Entry 7MY7 (X-ray diffraction, 2.36 A resolution); this record covers chains AAA and BBB.

# Chain AAA (and BBB)
Molecule: Farnesyl-diphosphate synthase
Source organism: Synechococcus elongatus (strain PCC 7942 / FACHB-805)
Notes: EC 2.5.1.10; chain BBB of this document is another copy of the same molecule, construct and numbering; everything in this record applies to it too
UniProtKB: Q31Q61 (Q31Q61_SYNE7); residue numbers follow UniProt; this construct covers 1-301
Amino-acid sequence (322 residues; each row starts with the number of its first residue; numbers below 1 keep their minus sign (Met-20 is residue -20)):
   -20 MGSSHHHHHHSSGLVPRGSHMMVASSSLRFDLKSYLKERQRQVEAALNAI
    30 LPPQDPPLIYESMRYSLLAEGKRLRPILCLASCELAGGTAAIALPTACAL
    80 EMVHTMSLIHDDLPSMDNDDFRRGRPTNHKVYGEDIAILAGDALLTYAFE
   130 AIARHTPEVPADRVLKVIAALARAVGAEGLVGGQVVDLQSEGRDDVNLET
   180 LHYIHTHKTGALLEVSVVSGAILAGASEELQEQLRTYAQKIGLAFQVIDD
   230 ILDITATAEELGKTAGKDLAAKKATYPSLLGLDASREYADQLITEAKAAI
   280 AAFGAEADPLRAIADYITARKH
Unresolved in the structure: -20 to 8, 235-250, 300-301 (chain BBB: -20 to 8, 236-250, 299-301)
Differences from the reference sequence: expression tag (-20 to 0)
Reported in the primary citation:
  - specificity-determining residues: Met85, Ser86 (citing earlier work)

# How chain AAA and chain BBB interact
Residue-residue contacts (76; chain AAA residue first):
  Pro35(AAA) - Ala156(BBB)
  Pro35(AAA) - Gly161(BBB)
  Pro35(AAA) - Val165(BBB)  hydrophobic
  Pro35(AAA) - Tyr182(BBB)
  Leu37(AAA) - Gln168(BBB)
  Ile38(AAA) - Ala156(BBB)  hydrophobic
  Ile38(AAA) - Val160(BBB)  hydrophobic
  Ile38(AAA) - Val164(BBB)  hydrophobic
  Tyr39(AAA) - Ala156(BBB)
  Tyr39(AAA) - Glu157(BBB)
  Met85(AAA) - Asp121(BBB)
  His89(AAA) - Ile117(BBB)
  His89(AAA) - Asp121(BBB)  salt bridge
  Ser94(AAA) - Glu113(BBB)
  Ser94(AAA) - Asp114(BBB)
  Ser94(AAA) - Ile117(BBB)
  Met95(AAA) - Asp114(BBB)
  Met95(AAA) - Leu118(BBB)  hydrophobic
  Glu113(AAA) - Ser94(BBB)
  Asp114(AAA) - Ser94(BBB)
  Asp114(AAA) - Met95(BBB)
  Asp114(AAA) - Leu167(BBB)
  Ile117(AAA) - His89(BBB)
  Ile117(AAA) - Ser94(BBB)
  Leu118(AAA) - Met95(BBB)  hydrophobic
  Leu118(AAA) - Val160(BBB)
  Leu118(AAA) - Val164(BBB)  hydrophobic
  Leu118(AAA) - Leu167(BBB)  hydrophobic
  Asp121(AAA) - Met85(BBB)
  Asp121(AAA) - His89(BBB)  salt bridge
  Asp121(AAA) - Asp121(BBB)
  Leu124(AAA) - Leu124(BBB)  hydrophobic
  Leu124(AAA) - Thr125(BBB)
  Thr125(AAA) - Leu124(BBB)
  Thr125(AAA) - Ala151(BBB)
  Thr125(AAA) - Val154(BBB)
  Thr125(AAA) - Gly155(BBB)
  Phe128(AAA) - Phe128(BBB)  hydrophobic
  Glu129(AAA) - Ala151(BBB)
  Glu129(AAA) - Arg152(BBB)
  Glu129(AAA) - Glu157(BBB)
  Ala132(AAA) - Leu144(BBB)
  Ala132(AAA) - Ile147(BBB)  hydrophobic
  Arg133(AAA) - Arg152(BBB)
  Ala140(AAA) - Ala140(BBB)  hydrophobic
  Ala140(AAA) - Asp141(BBB)
  Asp141(AAA) - Ala140(BBB)
  Val143(AAA) - Leu144(BBB)  hydrophobic
  Leu144(AAA) - Ala132(BBB)
  Leu144(AAA) - Val143(BBB)  hydrophobic
  Leu144(AAA) - Leu144(BBB)  hydrophobic
  Ile147(AAA) - Ala132(BBB)  hydrophobic
  Ala148(AAA) - Glu129(BBB)
  Ala148(AAA) - Arg133(BBB)  hydrogen bond (backbone-side chain)
  Ala151(AAA) - Thr125(BBB)
  Ala151(AAA) - Glu129(BBB)
  Arg152(AAA) - Glu129(BBB)  salt bridge
  Arg152(AAA) - Arg133(BBB)
  Val154(AAA) - Thr125(BBB)
  Gly155(AAA) - Thr125(BBB)
  Ala156(AAA) - Pro35(BBB)
  Ala156(AAA) - Ile38(BBB)  hydrophobic
  Ala156(AAA) - Tyr39(BBB)
  Ala156(AAA) - Ala122(BBB)
  Glu157(AAA) - Tyr39(BBB)
  Val160(AAA) - Ile38(BBB)  hydrophobic
  Val160(AAA) - Leu118(BBB)
  Gly161(AAA) - Pro35(BBB)
  Gln163(AAA) - Leu118(BBB)
  Val164(AAA) - Ile38(BBB)  hydrophobic
  Val164(AAA) - Leu118(BBB)  hydrophobic
  Val165(AAA) - Pro35(BBB)  hydrophobic
  Leu167(AAA) - Asp114(BBB)
  Leu167(AAA) - Leu118(BBB)  hydrophobic
  Gln168(AAA) - Leu37(BBB)
  Tyr182(AAA) - Pro35(BBB)
Other interface residues (no listed pair), chain AAA (44 interface residues in all): Met42, Leu92, Ile115, Ala122, Ala149
Other interface residues (no listed pair), chain BBB (43 interface residues in all): Met42, Leu92, Ile115, Ala148, Gln163

# Summary
44 residues of chain AAA and 43 residues of chain BBB are in contact; the contacts include 1 hydrogen bond and
3 salt bridges. Among the polar pairs are His89(AAA)-Asp121(BBB), Arg152(AAA)-Glu129(BBB) and
Ala148(AAA)-Arg133(BBB). The paper reports specificity determinants Met85(AAA) and Ser86(AAA).
Both chains are Farnesyl-diphosphate synthase (Synechococcus elongatus (strain PCC 7942 / FACHB-805)). Entry
7MY7 (Se-CrtE N-term His-tag structure) was determined by X-ray diffraction (same publication as 7MY6, 7MXZ,
7MY0 and 7MY1).
